7Y22 - chains Y and f of the 8 polymer chains in the assembly; structure by electron microscopy, 4.00 A resolution.

== Chain Y ==
Protein: phage tail tubular protein B
Source organism: Klebsiella phage Kp7
Chain sequence (794 residues; row label = number of the first residue in the row):
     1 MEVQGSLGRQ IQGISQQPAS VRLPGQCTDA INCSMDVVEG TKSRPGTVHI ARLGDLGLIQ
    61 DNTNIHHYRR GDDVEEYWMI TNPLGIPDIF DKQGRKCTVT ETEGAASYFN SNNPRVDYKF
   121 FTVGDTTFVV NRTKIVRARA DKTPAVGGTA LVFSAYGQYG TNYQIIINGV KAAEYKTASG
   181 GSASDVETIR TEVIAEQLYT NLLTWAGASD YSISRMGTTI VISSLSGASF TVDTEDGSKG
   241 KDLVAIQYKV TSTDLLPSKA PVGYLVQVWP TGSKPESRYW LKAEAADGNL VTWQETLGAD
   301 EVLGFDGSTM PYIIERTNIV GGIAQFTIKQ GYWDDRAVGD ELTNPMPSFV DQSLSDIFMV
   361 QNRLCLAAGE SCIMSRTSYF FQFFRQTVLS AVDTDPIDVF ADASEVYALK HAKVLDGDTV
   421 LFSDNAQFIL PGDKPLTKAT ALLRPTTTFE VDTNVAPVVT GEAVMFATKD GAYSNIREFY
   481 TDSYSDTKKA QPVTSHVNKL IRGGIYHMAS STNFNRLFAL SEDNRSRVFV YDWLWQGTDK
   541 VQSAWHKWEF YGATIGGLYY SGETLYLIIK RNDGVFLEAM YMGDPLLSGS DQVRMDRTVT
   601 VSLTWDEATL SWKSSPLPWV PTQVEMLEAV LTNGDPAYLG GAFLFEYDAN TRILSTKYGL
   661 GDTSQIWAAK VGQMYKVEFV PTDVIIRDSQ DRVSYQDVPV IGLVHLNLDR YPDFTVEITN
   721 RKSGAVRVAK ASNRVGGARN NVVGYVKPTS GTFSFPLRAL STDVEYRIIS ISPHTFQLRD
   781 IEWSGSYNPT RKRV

== Chain f ==
Protein: tail adaptor protein
Source organism: Klebsiella phage Kp7
Chain sequence (328 residues; each row starts with the number of its first residue):
     1 MSYSYVERTG DGVATTFNFA FTGKGKGYLL ANQIYVERWD GASWQSATGW SLSGTNQITF
    61 LTPLANGQVI RIRRIAGKDY PFAQFEPGVM LDMASLNNTF IHLLEITQEL LDGFYPDGFY
   121 LKQDLNMGWN KIVNLMPGTD GGHAVNKTQL DTLSSHVDDV DQKHTIWNDR QDQQIDGLLK
   181 AFDSNISYRT APWTYEAAGG ETMVFPPFYF ASALVWRDGA YQDQQAGAFE IDNNVITLAD
   241 PPLRAGERVS VLVGSYITPA DPGSWEWIHV AANGTTTSVD LGVSVSDIDD VTLDGLSQGR
   301 SNYTLTGTVL DFGEVIPECT VGARVQLA
Disordered / not traced: 1-2, 175-328

== Chain Y / chain f interface ==
Pairs across the interface (6):
  Gly-736(Y) / Met-93(f)
  Ala-738(Y) / Met-90(f)
  Arg-739(Y) / Met-90(f)
  Asn-741(Y) / Leu-91(f)
  Val-742(Y) / Gly-88(f)
  Val-742(Y) / Val-89(f)
Interface residues without a listed pair, chain Y (7 interface residues in all): Ala-637, Val-743
Interface residues without a listed pair, chain f (6 interface residues in all): Pro-87

== Summary ==
The interface between chain Y and chain f involves 7 residues on one side and 6 on the other.
Here chain Y is phage tail tubular protein B and chain f is tail adaptor protein, both from Klebsiella phage
Kp7. Entry 7Y22 (CryoEM structure of Klebsiella phage Kp7 tail complex applied with C6 symmetry) was
determined by electron microscopy.
